Entry 7LO8 (electron microscopy, 3.16 A resolution); this record covers chains Z and H of the 3 polymer chains in the assembly.

== Chain Z ==
Protein: Quinolone resistance protein NorA
Source organism: Staphylococcus aureus
Reference sequence: Q53459 (Q53459_STAAU); numbering as in UniProt (aligned over 1-388)
Chain sequence (388 residues; each row starts with the number of its first residue):
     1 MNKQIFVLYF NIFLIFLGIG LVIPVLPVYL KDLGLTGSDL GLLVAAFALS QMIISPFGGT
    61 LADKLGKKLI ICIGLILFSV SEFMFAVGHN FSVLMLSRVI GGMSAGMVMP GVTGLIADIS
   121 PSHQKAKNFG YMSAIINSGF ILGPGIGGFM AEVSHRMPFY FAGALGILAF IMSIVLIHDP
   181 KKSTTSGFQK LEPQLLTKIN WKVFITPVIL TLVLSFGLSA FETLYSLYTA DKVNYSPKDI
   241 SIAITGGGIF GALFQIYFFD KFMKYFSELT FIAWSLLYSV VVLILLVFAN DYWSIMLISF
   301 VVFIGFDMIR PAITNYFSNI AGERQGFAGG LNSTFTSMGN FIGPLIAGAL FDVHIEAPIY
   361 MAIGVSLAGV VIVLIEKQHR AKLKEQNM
Unresolved in the structure: 184-197, 384-388
Reported in the primary citation:
  - contacts within the chain: D63-R324
  - mutagenesis - D63N, E222A, E222Q, D307A, D307N: abolished growth
  - mutagenesis - D63A: abolished growth in response to norfloxacin

== Chain H ==
Protein: Fab36 Heavy Chain
Source organism: Homo sapiens
Chain sequence (262 residues; numbered 1 to 262; the number before each row is that of its first residue):
     1 MKKNIAFLLA SMFVFSIATN AYAEISEVQL VESGGGLVQP GGSLRLSCAA SGFTFSSSSI
    61 HWVRQAPGKG LEWVASISSS SGSTSYADSV KGRFTISADT SKNTAYLQMN SLRAEDTAVY
   121 YCARYSRYYY YAWRVGGYWG GLDYWGQGTL VTVFNQIKGP SVFPLAPSSK STSGGTAALG
   181 CLVKDYFPEP VTVSWNSGAL TSGVHTFPAV LQSSGLYSLS SVVTVPSSSL GTQTYICNVN
   241 HKPSNTKVDK KVEPKSCDKT HT
Unresolved in the structure: 1-26, 258-262
Cystine bridges: C48-C122, C181-C237
Reported in the primary citation:
  - contacts within the chain: W133-R134 (cation-pi contact)

== How chain Z and chain H interact ==
Contacting residue pairs - 47 pairs, chain Z then chain H:
  I19(Z) with Y130(H), hydrogen bond (backbone-side chain)
  I23(Z) with Y130(H), hydrophobic; A132(H), hydrophobic; G137(H); W139(H)
  P27(Z) with W139(H)
  G37(Z) with Y128(H), hydrogen bond (backbone-side chain); Y144(H)
  S38(Z) with E27(H); T54(H), hydrogen bond; Y144(H), hydrogen bond (backbone-side chain)
  L40(Z) with Y128(H), hydrophobic
  G41(Z) with F55(H); Y128(H)
  V44(Z) with Y129(H)
  R98(Z) with Y130(H), hydrogen bond
  N137(Z) with W133(H), hydrogen bond
  F140(Z) with W133(H), hydrophobic; V135(H)
  I141(Z) with W133(H), hydrophobic
  S219(Z) with Y131(H)
  E222(Z) with Y131(H), hydrogen bond; W133(H); R134(H), salt bridge
  T223(Z) with Y130(H); Y131(H), hydrogen bond (side chain-backbone); G136(H); G137(H)
  L224(Z) with Y129(H)
  L227(Z) with Y138(H)
  I244(Z) with R134(H)
  G248(Z) with W133(H)
  F303(Z) with R134(H)
  D307(Z) with W133(H), hydrogen bond; R134(H), salt bridge
  R310(Z) with Y131(H), hydrogen bond
  N340(Z) with Y131(H)
  F341(Z) with F55(H), hydrophobic
  P344(Z) with Y129(H)
  L345(Z) with S56(H); S57(H); Y129(H)
  G348(Z) with S57(H); Y129(H)
  A349(Z) with S57(H); S80(H)
  V353(Z) with S83(H)
Interface residues without a listed pair, chain Z (36 interface residues in all): V22, L26, T36, L42, L49, P144, S226
Interface residues without a listed pair, chain H (22 interface residues in all): S81, R127
Interface features reported in the paper:
  - residue pairs: N137(Z)-W133(H) (hydrogen bond), E222(Z)-R134(H) (salt bridge), F303(Z)-R134(H) (cation-pi contact), D307(Z)-R134(H) (salt bridge), D307(Z)-W133(H) (hydrogen bond)
  - epitope / paratope residues, chain Z: N137(Z), E222(Z), F303(Z), D307(Z)
  - epitope / paratope residues, chain H: W133(H), R134(H)
  - hot spots on chain H (mutagenesis) - W133A (20-fold), R134A (>100-fold): decreased binding to Quinolone resistance protein NorA (chain Z)

== Overview ==
36 residues of chain Z face 22 of chain H across their interface, with 10 hydrogen bonds and 2 salt bridges.
Polar pairs include E222(Z)-R134(H), D307(Z)-R134(H) and I19(Z)-Y130(H). The paper describes hydrogen bonds
between N137(Z) and W133(H) and D307(Z) and W133(H); salt bridges between E222(Z) and R134(H) and D307(Z) and
R134(H); a cation-pi contact between F303(Z) and R134(H). From the paper: D63N, E222A and E222Q of chain Z,
among others, abolish growth; epitope/paratope residues N137(Z), E222(Z) and W133(H) among others; 8
substitutions were tested in all.
Chain Z is Quinolone resistance protein NorA (Staphylococcus aureus) and chain H is Fab36 Heavy Chain (Homo
sapiens); the structure, NorA in complex with Fab36, was determined by electron microscopy, deposited together
with 7LO7.
